PDB entry 2VQD | X-ray diffraction, 2.41 A resolution | chain A

[Chain A]
Molecule: Biotin carboxylase
Source organism: Pseudomonas aeruginosa
Notes: EC 6.3.4.14
UniProtKB: P37798 (ACCC_PSEAE); residues 1-449 here = UniProt positions 1-449
Amino-acid sequence (464 residues; numbered 1 to 464; the number before each row is that of its first residue):
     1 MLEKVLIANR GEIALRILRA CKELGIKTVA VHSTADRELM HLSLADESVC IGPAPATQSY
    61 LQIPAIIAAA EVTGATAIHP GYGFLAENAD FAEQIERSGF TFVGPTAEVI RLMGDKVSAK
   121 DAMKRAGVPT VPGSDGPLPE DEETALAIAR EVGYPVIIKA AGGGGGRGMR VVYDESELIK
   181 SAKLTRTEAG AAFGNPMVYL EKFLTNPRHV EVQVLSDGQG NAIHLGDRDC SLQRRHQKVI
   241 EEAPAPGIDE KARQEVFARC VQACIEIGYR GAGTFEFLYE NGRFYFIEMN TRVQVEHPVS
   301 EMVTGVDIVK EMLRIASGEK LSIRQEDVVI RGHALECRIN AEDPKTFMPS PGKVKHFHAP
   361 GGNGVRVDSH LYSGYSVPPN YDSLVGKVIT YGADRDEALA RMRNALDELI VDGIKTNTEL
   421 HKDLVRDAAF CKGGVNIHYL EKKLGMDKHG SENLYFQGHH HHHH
Unresolved in the structure: 448-464
Bound ions: Mg2+: E276, E288 (together with phosphomethylphosphonic acid adenosyl ester)
Small-molecule neighbours: phosphomethylphosphonic acid adenosyl ester (AP2): K116, V131, I157, K159, G163, G164, G165, G166, R167, M169, E201, K202, F203, L204, H209, Q233, H236, E276, L278, I287, E288, I437
UniProt features mapped onto this chain:
  - active site: R292
  - binding site (ATP): K116, K159, G165, G166, E201 to L204, H209, H236, E276, E288
  - binding site (hydrogencarbonate): K238, R292, V295, R338
  - binding site (Mg(2+)): E276, E288, N290
  - binding site (Mn(2+)): E276, E288, N290
  - binding site (biotin): R338

[In short]
Ligands of chain A: phosphomethylphosphonic acid adenosyl ester. The Mg2+ site is built by E276 and E288.
UniProt lists active-site residue R292, 12 ATP-binding residues, 4 hydrogencarbonate-binding residues and 3
Mg2+-binding residues.
Chain A is Biotin carboxylase (Pseudomonas aeruginosa); the structure, Crystal Structure of Biotin Carboxylase
from Pseudomonas aeruginosa complexed with AMPCP, was determined by X-ray diffraction (same publication as
2C00, 2J9G, 2VPQ and 2VR1).
